Entry 6UTF (electron microscopy, 3.40 A resolution); this record covers chains Z and M of the 28 polymer chains in the assembly.

# Chain Z (and M)
Molecule: Proteasome subunit beta
Organism: Thermoplasma acidophilum
Notes: EC 3.4.25.1; chain M of this document is another copy of the same molecule, construct and numbering; everything in this record applies to it too
UniProt: P28061 (PSB_THEAC); residues -7 to 203 here correspond to UniProt positions 1-211 (UniProt number = residue number + 8)
Sequence (211 residues; row label = number of the first residue in the row; numbers below 1 keep their minus sign (Met-7 is residue -7)):
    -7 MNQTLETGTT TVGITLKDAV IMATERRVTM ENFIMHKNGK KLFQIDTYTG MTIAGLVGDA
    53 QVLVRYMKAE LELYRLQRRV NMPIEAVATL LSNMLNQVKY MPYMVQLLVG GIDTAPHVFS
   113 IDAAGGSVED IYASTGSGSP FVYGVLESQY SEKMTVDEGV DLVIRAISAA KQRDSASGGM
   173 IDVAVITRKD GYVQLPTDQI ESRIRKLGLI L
Not modelled in the structure: -7 to 0
UniProt features mapped onto this chain:
  - active site: Thr1 (Nucleophile)

# Interface between chain Z and chain M
Contacting residue pairs - 20 pairs, chain Z then chain M:
  Asn24(Z) - Ser167(M)
  Phe25(Z) - Phe133(M)  hydrophobic
  Ile26(Z) - Gln164(M)
  Ile26(Z) - Arg165(M)
  Ile26(Z) - Asp166(M)
  Ile26(Z) - Ser167(M)
  Met27(Z) - Arg165(M)  hydrogen bond (backbone-side chain)
  Lys29(Z) - Gln164(M)  hydrogen bond
  Lys29(Z) - Arg165(M)
  Phe133(Z) - Phe25(M)  hydrophobic
  Gln164(Z) - Ile26(M)
  Gln164(Z) - Lys29(M)  hydrogen bond (backbone-side chain)
  Arg165(Z) - Ile26(M)
  Arg165(Z) - Met27(M)  hydrogen bond (side chain-backbone)
  Arg165(Z) - Lys29(M)
  Asp166(Z) - Ile26(M)
  Ser167(Z) - Asn24(M)
  Ser167(Z) - Ile26(M)
  Ser167(Z) - Ser167(M)
  Leu203(Z) - Leu203(M)
Interface residues without a listed pair, chain Z (13 interface residues in all): His28, Ile202
Interface residues without a listed pair, chain M (13 interface residues in all): His28, Ile202

# In short
Chain Z and chain M each contribute 13 residues to their interface, with 4 hydrogen bonds. Among the polar
pairs are Met27(Z)-Arg165(M) and Lys29(Z)-Gln164(M). From UniProt: active-site residue Thr1(Z) on chain Z.
Chain Z and chain M are both Proteasome subunit beta (Thermoplasma acidophilum); the structure, Allosteric
coupling between alpha-rings of the 20S proteasome, archaea 20S proteasome singly capped with a PAN ..., was
determined by electron microscopy together with 6UTG, 6UTH, 6UTI and 6UTJ from the same study.
